PDB entry 8OSL | electron microscopy, 4.90 A resolution (low resolution: residue-level contacts below are approximate; hydrogen-bond / salt-bridge calls are withheld) | chains F and I of the 14 polymer chains in the assembly

[Chain F]
Protein: Histone H4
From: Homo sapiens
UniProt: P62805 (H4_HUMAN); residues 0-102 here correspond to UniProt positions 1-103 (UniProt number = residue number + 1)
Sequence (106 residues; numbered -3 to 102; the number before each row is that of its first residue; numbers below 1 keep their minus sign (Gly-3 is residue -3)):
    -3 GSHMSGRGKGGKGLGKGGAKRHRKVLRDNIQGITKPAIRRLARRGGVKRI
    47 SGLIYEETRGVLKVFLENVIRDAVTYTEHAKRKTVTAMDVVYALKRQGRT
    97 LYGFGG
Disordered / not traced: -3 to 21
Sequence notes: expression tag (-3 to -1)
UniProt features mapped onto this chain:
  - DNA-binding region: Lys16 to Lys20
  - modified residue: Ser1 (N-acetylserine), Arg3 (Asymmetric dimethylarginine), Lys5 (N6-(2-hydroxyisobutyryl)lysine), Lys8 (N6-(2-hydroxyisobutyryl)lysine), Lys12 (N6-(2-hydroxyisobutyryl)lysine), Lys16 (N6-(2-hydroxyisobutyryl)lysine), Lys20 (N6,N6,N6-trimethyllysine), Lys31 (N6-(2-hydroxyisobutyryl)lysine), Lys44 (N6-(2-hydroxyisobutyryl)lysine), Ser47 (Phosphoserine), Tyr51 (Phosphotyrosine), Lys59 (N6-(2-hydroxyisobutyryl)lysine), Lys77 (N6-(2-hydroxyisobutyryl)lysine), Lys79 (N6-(2-hydroxyisobutyryl)lysine), Thr80 (Phosphothreonine), Tyr88 (Phosphotyrosine), Lys91 (N6-(2-hydroxyisobutyryl)lysine)
  - cross-link (Glycyl lysine isopeptide (Lys-Gly)): Lys12 (interchain with G-Cter in SUMO2), Lys20 (interchain with G-Cter in SUMO2), Lys31 (interchain with G-Cter in SUMO2), Lys59 (interchain with G-Cter in SUMO2), Lys79 (interchain with G-Cter in SUMO2), Lys91 (interchain with G-Cter in SUMO2)

[Chain I]
Molecule: 147-nt DNA strand
Sequence (147 nucleotides; each row starts with the number of its first residue):
     1 CCCCCACCCCGACTTTGTTCCTGGATCCGTTATGCAACCCAAGCTTCAAC
    51 TCTGGGTTTGTAGTGTGTCCAGGACCTTGAGGGGAGAGGGACTTTGAAAG
   101 CCACGCCTTTCCTCCAGCCTCACCCTTCACGTTTGTGGTCCACGTGC

[Interface between chain F and chain I]
Pairs across the interface (8; chain F residue first):
  Arg45(F) with DA80(I)
  Ile46(F) with DG79(I); DA80(I)
  Ser47(F) with DG79(I)
  Gly48(F) with DG79(I)
  Arg78(F) with DG100(I)
  Lys79(F) with DG100(I)
  Thr80(F) with DG100(I)
Also at the interface, not in a pair above, chain F (8 interface residues in all): Lys44
Also at the interface, not in a pair above, chain I (4 interface residues in all): DA99

[In short]
8 residues of chain F face 4 of chain I across their interface. From UniProt: a DNA-binding region on chain F.
Here chain F is Histone H4 (Homo sapiens) and chain I is a 147-nt DNA strand. Entry 8OSL (Cryo-EM structure of
CLOCK-BMAL1 bound to the native Por enhancer nucleosome (map 2, additional 3D classification ...) was
determined by electron microscopy (same publication as 8OSJ, 8OSK, 8OTS and 8OTT).
